Entry 2PBK (X-ray diffraction, 1.73 A resolution); this record covers chains A and B of the 4 polymer chains in the assembly.

== Chain A (and B) ==
Protein: KSHV protease
From: Human herpesvirus
Notes: chain B of this document is another copy of the same molecule, construct and numbering; everything in this record applies to it too
Reference sequence: O36607 (O36607_HHV8); numbering as in UniProt (aligned over 3-230)
Amino-acid sequence (228 residues; row label = number of the first residue in the row):
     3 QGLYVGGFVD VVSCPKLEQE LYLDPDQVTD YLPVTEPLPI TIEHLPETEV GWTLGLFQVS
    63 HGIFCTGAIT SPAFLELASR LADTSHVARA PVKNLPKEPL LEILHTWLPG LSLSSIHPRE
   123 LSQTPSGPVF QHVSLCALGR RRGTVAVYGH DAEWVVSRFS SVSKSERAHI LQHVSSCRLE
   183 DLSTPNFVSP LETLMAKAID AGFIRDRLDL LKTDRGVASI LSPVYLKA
Differences from the reference sequence: engineered mutation Gly204 (Ser in O36607)
From the paper describing this entry:
  - conformationally variable residues (loop rearrangement, order/disorder transition, side-chain flip): Ser15 to Glu20, Tyr24 to Asp26, His63, His88, Val89, His119, Pro120, Gln125 to Gln133, Arg142, Arg143
  - binding site for hexapeptide phosphonate inhibitor: Leu23, His46, Leu113 to Pro120, Arg121, Glu122, Ser128, Gly129, Pro130, Arg142, Arg143, Thr146
  - catalytic residues: Glu22, Ser114, Arg142, Arg143
  - contacts within the chain: His63-Val219 (hydrogen bond), Ser15-His63, Val89-Thr108 (hydrophobic contact), Leu23-Arg143 (hydrogen bond), Val11-Arg143 (water-mediated contact), Glu22-Arg143 (water-mediated contact), Leu115-Arg143 (water-mediated contact), Ser117-Arg143 (water-mediated contact), Arg144-Asp216 (salt bridge)
  - self-association interface (contacts with another copy of this molecule); pairs are residue here / residue on that copy: His88-Asp202, His88-Lys199, Val89-Phe205 (hydrophobic contact)

== Interface between chain A and chain B ==
Pairs across the interface (45; chain A residue first):
  Leu79(A) - Glu194(B)
  Arg82(A) - Glu194(B)  salt bridge
  Leu83(A) - Glu194(B)
  Leu83(A) - Met197(B)  hydrophobic
  Leu83(A) - Ala198(B)
  Thr86(A) - Thr195(B)
  Thr86(A) - Ala198(B)
  Ser87(A) - Asp202(B)  hydrogen bond
  His88(A) - Asp202(B)  hydrogen bond (backbone-side chain)
  Val89(A) - Asp202(B)  hydrogen bond (backbone-side chain)
  Thr108(A) - Ile201(B)
  Thr108(A) - Phe205(B)
  Trp109(A) - Ile201(B)  hydrophobic
  Leu193(A) - Leu193(B)  hydrophobic
  Leu193(A) - Glu194(B)
  Leu193(A) - Met197(B)  hydrophobic
  Glu194(A) - Leu79(B)
  Glu194(A) - Arg82(B)  salt bridge
  Glu194(A) - Leu83(B)
  Glu194(A) - Leu193(B)
  Met197(A) - Leu83(B)  hydrophobic
  Met197(A) - Trp109(B)  hydrophobic
  Met197(A) - Leu193(B)  hydrophobic
  Met197(A) - Leu196(B)  hydrophobic
  Met197(A) - Met197(B)
  Ala198(A) - Leu83(B)
  Ala198(A) - Thr86(B)
  Lys199(A) - His88(B)
  Ile201(A) - Thr108(B)
  Ile201(A) - Trp109(B)
  Ile201(A) - Ala200(B)  hydrophobic
  Asp202(A) - Ser87(B)  hydrogen bond
  Asp202(A) - His88(B)  hydrogen bond (side chain-backbone)
  Asp202(A) - Val89(B)  hydrogen bond (side chain-backbone)
  Gly204(A) - Leu210(B)
  Phe205(A) - Val89(B)  hydrophobic
  Phe205(A) - Thr108(B)
  Phe205(A) - Leu210(B)  hydrophobic
  Phe205(A) - Lys229(B)
  Arg209(A) - Gly204(B)
  Arg209(A) - Phe205(B)
  Leu210(A) - Gly204(B)
  Leu210(A) - Phe205(B)  hydrophobic
  Leu213(A) - Phe205(B)  hydrophobic
  Lys229(A) - Phe205(B)
Interface residues without a listed pair, chain A (30 interface residues in all): Ala90, Ile105, His107, Thr195, Leu196, Ala200, Ile206, Ala230
Interface residues without a listed pair, chain B (26 interface residues in all): His107, Ile206, Arg207, Arg209

== In short ==
30 residues of chain A face 26 of chain B across their interface, with 6 hydrogen bonds and 2 salt bridges.
Polar pairs include Arg82(A)-Glu194(B), Ser87(A)-Asp202(B) and His88(A)-Asp202(B). From the paper: catalytic
residues Glu22(A), Ser114(A) and Arg142(A) among others; a binding site for hexapeptide phosphonate inhibitor
at Leu23(A), His46(A) and Leu113(A) among others.
Chain A and chain B are both KSHV protease (Human herpesvirus); the structure, Crystal structure of KSHV
protease in complex with hexapeptide phosphonate inhibitor, was determined by X-ray diffraction.
